Entry 1XMF (X-ray diffraction, 2.32 A resolution); this record covers chains D and F of the 6 polymer chains in the assembly.

[Chain D]
Molecule: Methane monooxygenase component A beta chain
From: Methylococcus capsulatus
Notes: EC 1.14.13.25; fragment: beta subunit
Reference sequence: P18798 (MEMB_METCA); residues 2-389 here correspond to UniProt positions 1-388 (UniProt number = residue number - 1)
Chain sequence (388 residues; numbered 2 to 389; the number before each row is that of its first residue):
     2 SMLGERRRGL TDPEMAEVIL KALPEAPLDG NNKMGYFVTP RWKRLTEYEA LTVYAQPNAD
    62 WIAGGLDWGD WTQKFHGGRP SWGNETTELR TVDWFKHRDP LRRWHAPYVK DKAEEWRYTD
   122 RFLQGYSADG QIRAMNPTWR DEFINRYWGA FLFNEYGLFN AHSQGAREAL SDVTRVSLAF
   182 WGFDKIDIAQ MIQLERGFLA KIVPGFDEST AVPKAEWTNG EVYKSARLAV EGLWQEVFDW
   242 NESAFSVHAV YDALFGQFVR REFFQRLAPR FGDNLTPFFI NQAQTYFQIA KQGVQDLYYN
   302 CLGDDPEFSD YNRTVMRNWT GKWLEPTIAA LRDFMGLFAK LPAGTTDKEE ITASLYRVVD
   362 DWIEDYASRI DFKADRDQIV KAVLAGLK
Construct notes: conflict E18 (Ala17 in P18798), R370 (Ala369 in P18798)

[Chain F]
Molecule: Methane monooxygenase component A gamma chain
From: Methylococcus capsulatus
Notes: EC 1.14.13.25; fragment: gamma subunit
Reference sequence: P11987 (MEMG_METCA); residues 2-170 here correspond to UniProt positions 1-169 (UniProt number = residue number - 1)
Chain sequence (169 residues; row label = number of the first residue in the row):
     2 AKLGIHSNDT RDAWVNKIAQ LNTLEKAAEM LKQFRMDHTT PFRNSYELDN DYLWIEAKLE
    62 EKVAVLKARA FNEVDFRHKT AFGEDAKSVL DGTVAKMNAA KDKWEAEKIH IGFRQAYKPP
   122 IMPVNYFLDG ERQLGTRLME LRNLNYYDTP LEELRKQRGV RVVHLQSPH
Not modelled in the structure: 2-3, 170

[How chain D and chain F interact]
Residue-residue contacts (58; chain D residue first):
  D61(D) with H7(F), salt bridge; R12(F), salt bridge; W55(F)
  W62(D) with L54(F); W55(F), hydrophobic; A58(F)
  L67(D) with H7(F)
  D68(D) with H7(F)
  W69(D) with I6(F), hydrophobic; H7(F)
  G70(D) with L54(F)
  D71(D) with Y53(F); L54(F)
  H77(D) with H111(F); L139(F); M140(F); R143(F), hydrogen bond
  G78(D) with H111(F); I112(F); R115(F); L139(F)
  G79(D) with R115(F)
  R80(D) with R115(F); E132(F)
  P81(D) with R115(F)
  N85(D) with A58(F); E61(F)
  E86(D) with R115(F), salt bridge; K119(F); P120(F); V125(F); F128(F)
  T87(D) with L129(F)
  T88(D) with V125(F)
  E89(D) with P124(F); V125(F), hydrogen bond (side chain-backbone)
  R91(D) with A58(F); E61(F), salt bridge; P121(F)
  V238(D) with N126(F)
  F239(D) with N126(F), hydrogen bond (backbone-side chain); L129(F); D130(F)
  D240(D) with V125(F); N126(F), hydrogen bond (backbone-side chain)
  E243(D) with N126(F), hydrogen bond
  E308(D) with E62(F)
  F309(D) with E62(F); V66(F), hydrophobic
  Y312(D) with A65(F); V66(F), hydrophobic; A69(F), hydrophobic; F77(F)
  R318(D) with E74(F)
  N319(D) with E74(F), hydrogen bond (side chain-backbone); R78(F), hydrogen bond
  K323(D) with R78(F); N126(F)
Other interface residues (no listed pair), chain D (32 interface residues in all): Q165, E237, T315, V316
Other interface residues (no listed pair), chain F (33 interface residues in all): R133, N144

[Summary]
32 residues of chain D and 33 residues of chain F are in contact; the contacts include 7 hydrogen bonds and 4
salt bridges. Polar contacts include D61(D)-H7(F), D61(D)-R12(F) and E86(D)-R115(F).
Chain D is Methane monooxygenase component A beta chain and chain F is Methane monooxygenase component A gamma
chain, both from Methylococcus capsulatus; the structure, Structure of Mn(II)-Soaked Apo Methane Monooxygenase
Hydroxylase Crystals from M. capsulatus (Bath), was determined by X-ray diffraction, deposited together with
1XMG and 1XMH.
